PDB entry 3SSM | X-ray diffraction, 2.25 A resolution | chains A and D of the 4 polymer chains in the assembly

[Chain A (and D)]
Protein: Methyltransferase
Source organism: Micromonospora griseorubida
Notes: EC 2.1.1.-; chain D of this document is another copy of the same molecule, construct and numbering; everything in this record applies to it too
UniProt: Q83WF2 (Q83WF2_MICGR); residues 1-399 here = UniProt positions 1-399
Chain sequence (419 residues; each row starts with the number of its first residue; numbers below 1 keep their minus sign (Met-19 is residue -19)):
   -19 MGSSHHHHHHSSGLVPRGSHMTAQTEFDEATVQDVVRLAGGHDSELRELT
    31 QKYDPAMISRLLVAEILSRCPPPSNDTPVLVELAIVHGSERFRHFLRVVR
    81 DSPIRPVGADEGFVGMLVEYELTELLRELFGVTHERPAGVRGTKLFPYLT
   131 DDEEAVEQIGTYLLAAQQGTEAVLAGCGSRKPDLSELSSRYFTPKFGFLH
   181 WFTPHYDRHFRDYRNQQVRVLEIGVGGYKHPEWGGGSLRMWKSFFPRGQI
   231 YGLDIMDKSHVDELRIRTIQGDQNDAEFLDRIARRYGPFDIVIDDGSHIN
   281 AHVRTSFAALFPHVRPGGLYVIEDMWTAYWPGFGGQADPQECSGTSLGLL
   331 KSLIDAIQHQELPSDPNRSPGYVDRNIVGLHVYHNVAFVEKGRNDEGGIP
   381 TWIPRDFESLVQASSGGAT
Not modelled in the structure: -19 to 5, 132-134, 396-399 (chain D: -19 to 4, 398-399)
Construct notes: expression tag (-19 to 0)
Metal / ion sites: Mg2+: Asp275, Glu303, Asp304
Ligand contacts: S-adenosylhomocysteine (SAH): Thr173, Pro174, Lys175, Glu202, Ile203, Gly204, Val205, Gly206, Gly207, Tyr208, Ser217, Leu233, Asp234, Ile235, Met236, Gly251, Asp252, Gln253, Asp275, Gly276, Ser277, His282
UniProt features mapped onto this chain:
  - active site: His278 (Proton acceptor)
  - binding site (S-adenosyl-L-methionine): Thr173, Glu202 to Tyr208, Ser217, Asp234, Asp252, Gln253, Asp275
  - binding site (Mg(2+)): Asp275, Glu303, Asp304
  - mutagenesis: Tyr208 (Y208F: Decreased catalytic activity), His278 (H278A/K/Q: Abolishes catalytic activity), Ile279 (I279V: Slightly increased catalytic activity)
From the paper describing this entry:
  - Mg2+ coordination: Asp275, Glu303, Asp304
  - catalytic residues: Tyr208 (proposed by the authors, not directly observed)

[Chain A / chain D interface]
Contacting residue pairs (116; chain A residue first):
  Leu179(A) with Pro380(D)
  His180(A) with Ile379(D)
  Trp181(A) with Glu376(D)
  Arg188(A) with Glu370(D), salt bridge
  Gly207(A) with Ser394(D)
  Tyr208(A) with Leu390(D); Val391(D), hydrophobic; Ser394(D); Ser395(D)
  Lys209(A) with Ser395(D), hydrogen bond (backbone-side chain)
  His210(A) with Ser395(D)
  Trp213(A) with Ser394(D); Gly396(D)
  Ser277(A) with Phe387(D)
  Ile279(A) with Phe387(D), hydrophobic
  Met305(A) with Gln338(D)
  Trp306(A) with Gln338(D); Glu341(D); Ile379(D), hydrophobic; Arg385(D)
  Tyr309(A) with Asp335(D), hydrogen bond; Gln338(D); Glu341(D); Leu342(D), hydrophobic
  Trp310(A) with Glu341(D), hydrogen bond (side chain-backbone); Pro343(D), hydrophobic; Arg385(D)
  Gly312(A) with Arg385(D); Asp386(D); Phe387(D), hydrogen bond (backbone-backbone)
  Phe313(A) with Pro384(D); Arg385(D); Asp386(D); Phe387(D), hydrophobic; Leu390(D), hydrophobic
  Pro319(A) with Asp335(D)
  Leu327(A) with Ile334(D), hydrophobic; Asp335(D); Gln338(D)
  Lys331(A) with Lys331(D); Asp335(D), salt bridge
  Ile334(A) with Leu327(D), hydrophobic; Ile334(D), hydrophobic
  Asp335(A) with Tyr309(D), hydrogen bond; Pro319(D); Leu327(D); Lys331(D), salt bridge
  Ile337(A) with Val362(D); Tyr363(D); His364(D)
  Gln338(A) with Met305(D); Trp306(D); Tyr309(D); Leu327(D); Tyr363(D); His364(D); Asn365(D), hydrogen bond (side chain-backbone)
  Glu341(A) with Trp306(D); Tyr309(D); Trp310(D), hydrogen bond (backbone-side chain); His364(D), salt bridge; Asn365(D), hydrogen bond
  Leu342(A) with Tyr309(D)
  Pro343(A) with Trp310(D), hydrophobic
  Val358(A) with Tyr363(D)
  Gly359(A) with Val362(D)
  Leu360(A) with Leu360(D); His361(D); Val362(D), hydrogen bond (backbone-backbone)
  His361(A) with Arg188(D); Leu360(D); His361(D), hydrogen bond; Tyr363(D)
  Val362(A) with Ile337(D); Gly359(D); Leu360(D), hydrogen bond (backbone-backbone)
  Tyr363(A) with Ile337(D); Gln338(D); Val358(D); His361(D); Glu370(D)
  His364(A) with Ile337(D); Gln338(D); Glu341(D), salt bridge; Glu376(D), salt bridge; Gly377(D)
  Asn365(A) with Gln338(D), hydrogen bond (backbone-side chain); Glu341(D), hydrogen bond
  Glu370(A) with Arg188(D), salt bridge; Tyr363(D)
  Glu376(A) with Trp181(D); His364(D), salt bridge
  Gly377(A) with His364(D)
  Ile379(A) with His180(D); Trp306(D), hydrophobic
  Trp382(A) with Phe178(D), hydrophobic
  Arg385(A) with Trp306(D); Trp310(D); Gly312(D); Phe313(D)
  Asp386(A) with Gly312(D); Phe313(D)
  Phe387(A) with Ser277(D); Ile279(D), hydrophobic; Gly312(D), hydrogen bond (backbone-backbone); Phe313(D)
  Leu390(A) with Tyr208(D); Phe313(D), hydrophobic
  Val391(A) with Tyr208(D), hydrophobic
  Ser394(A) with Gly207(D); Tyr208(D); Trp213(D)
  Ser395(A) with Tyr208(D); Lys209(D), hydrogen bond (side chain-backbone); His210(D); Trp213(D)
Also at the interface, not in a pair above, chain A (54 interface residues in all): Phe178, Ala317, Gln320, Leu330, Ile383, Pro384, Gln392
Also at the interface, not in a pair above, chain D (55 interface residues in all): Leu179, His278, Ala317, Leu330, Trp382, Ile383

[In short]
54 residues of chain A face 55 of chain D across their interface; the contacts include 15 hydrogen bonds and 8
salt bridges. Among the polar pairs are Arg188(A)-Glu370(D), Lys331(A)-Asp335(D) and Glu341(A)-His364(D).
Chain A binds S-adenosylhomocysteine. From the paper: the catalytic residue Tyr208(A); Mg2+ coordination by
Asp275(A), Glu303(A) and Asp304(A).
Chain A and chain D are both Methyltransferase (Micromonospora griseorubida); the structure, MycE
Methyltransferase from the Mycinamycin Biosynthetic Pathway in Complex with Mg and SAH, Crystal form 1, was
determined by X-ray diffraction together with 3SSN and 3SSO from the same study.
